8JBF - chains E and C of the 6 polymer chains in the assembly; structure by electron microscopy, 3.00 A resolution.

[Chain E]
Molecule: ScFv16 nanobody
From: Mus musculoides
Notes: antibody fragment or engineered binder
Chain sequence (304 residues; numbered -36 to 266 plus 16 insertion-coded residues; 15 numbers in that range are skipped by the numbering (no residue carries them; nothing is unmodelled there); the number before each row is that of its first residue; a row labelled like 120A-120P holds insertion residues (120A, then the next letters in order); numbers below 1 keep their minus sign (Met-36 is residue -36)):
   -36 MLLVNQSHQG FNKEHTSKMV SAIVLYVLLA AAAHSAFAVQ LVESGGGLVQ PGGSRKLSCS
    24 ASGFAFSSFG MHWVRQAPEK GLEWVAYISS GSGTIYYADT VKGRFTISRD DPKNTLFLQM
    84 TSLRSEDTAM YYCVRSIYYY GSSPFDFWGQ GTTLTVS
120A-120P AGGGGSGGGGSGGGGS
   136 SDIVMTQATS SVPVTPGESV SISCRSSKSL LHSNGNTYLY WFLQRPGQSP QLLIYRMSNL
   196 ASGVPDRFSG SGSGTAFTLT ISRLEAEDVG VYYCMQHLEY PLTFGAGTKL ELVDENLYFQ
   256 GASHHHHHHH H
Unresolved in the structure: -36 to 1, 120A-120P, 248-266

[Chain C]
Molecule: Guanine nucleotide-binding protein Gq subunit alpha
From: Homo sapiens
Chain sequence (361 residues; row label = number of the first residue in the row):
     1 MGCTLSAEDK AAVERSKMIE KQLQKDKQVY RRTLRLLLLG ADNSGKSTIV KQMRIYHVNG
    61 YSEEECKQYK AVVYSNTIQS IIAIIRAMGR LKIDFGDSAR ADDARQLFVL AGAAEEGFMT
   121 AELAGVIKRL WKDSGVQACF NRSREYQLND SAAYYLNDLD RIAQPNYIPT QQDVLRTRVK
   181 TSGIFETKFQ VDKVNFHMFD VGAQRDERRK WIQCFNDVTA IIFVVDSSDY NRLQEALNDF
   241 DSIWNNRWLR TISVILFLNK QDLLAEKVLA GKSKIEDYFP EFARYTTPED ATPEPGEDPR
   301 VTRAKYFIRK EFVDISTASG DGRHICYPHF TCAVDTENAR RIFNDCKDII LQMNLREYNL
   361 V
Unresolved in the structure: 1-6, 55-180

[Chain E / chain C interface]
Residue-residue contacts (20; chain E residue first):
  Ser52(E) - Glu14(C)  hydrogen bond
  Ser53(E) - Met18(C)
  Gly54(E) - Met18(C)
  Gly56(E) - Glu14(C)
  Thr57(E) - Glu14(C)  hydrogen bond (backbone-side chain)
  Ile100(E) - Arg15(C)
  Tyr101(E) - Ala7(C)  hydrophobic
  Tyr101(E) - Ala11(C)
  Tyr101(E) - Ala12(C)
  Tyr101(E) - Arg15(C)
  Tyr102(E) - Arg15(C)
  Pro107(E) - Ala7(C)  hydrophobic
  Asn169(E) - Asp9(C)  hydrogen bond
  Tyr173(E) - Ala7(C)  hydrogen bond (side chain-backbone)
  Tyr173(E) - Asp9(C)  hydrogen bond
  Tyr175(E) - Ala7(C)  hydrogen bond (side chain-backbone)
  Arg191(E) - Ala7(C)
  His232(E) - Ala7(C)
  His232(E) - Glu8(C)
  Leu233(E) - Glu8(C)
Other interface residues (no listed pair), chain E (19 interface residues in all): Ser31, Tyr50, Tyr59, Ser105
Other interface residues (no listed pair), chain C (9 interface residues in all): Lys10

[In short]
Chain E and chain C form an interface of 19 and 9 residues respectively; the contacts include 6 hydrogen
bonds. Polar pairs include Ser52(E)-Glu14(C), Thr57(E)-Glu14(C) and Asn169(E)-Asp9(C).
Here chain E is ScFv16 nanobody (Mus musculoides) and chain C is Guanine nucleotide-binding protein Gq subunit
alpha (Homo sapiens). Entry 8JBF (Senktide bound to active human neurokinin 3 receptor in complex with Gq) was
determined by electron microscopy.
